Entry 3GYZ (X-ray diffraction, 2.15 A resolution); this record covers chains A and B.

# Chain A (and B)
Molecule: Chaperone protein ipgC
Source organism: Shigella flexneri
Notes: chain B of this document is another copy of the same molecule, construct and numbering; everything in this record applies to it too
UniProtKB: P0A2U4 (IPGC_SHIFL); residues 1-151 here = UniProt positions 1-151
Amino-acid sequence (151 residues; row label = number of the first residue in the row):
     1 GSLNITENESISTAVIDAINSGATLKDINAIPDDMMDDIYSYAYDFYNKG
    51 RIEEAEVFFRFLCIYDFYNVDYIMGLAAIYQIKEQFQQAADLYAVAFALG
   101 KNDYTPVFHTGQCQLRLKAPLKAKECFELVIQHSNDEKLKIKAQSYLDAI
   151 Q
Disordered / not traced: 1-8
Differences from the reference sequence: engineered mutation G1 (Met in P0A2U4)
Reported in the primary citation:
  - self-association interface (contacts with another copy of this molecule); pairs are residue here / residue on that copy: E9-Y68 (hydrogen bond), A18-Q88 (hydrogen bond), S21-Q88, Y68-R60 (hydrogen bond), Q87-D38 (hydrogen bond), Q88-Y42 (hydrogen bond), A98-Y65 (hydrogen bond), A94, V95
  - mutagenesis - A94E/V95Q: abolished binding to Chaperone protein ipgC (chain A)
  - mutagenesis - S41M/Y44G/G75Q/A78M: abolished binding to PELKAP

# Interface between chain A and chain B
Pairs across the interface (46; chain A residue first):
  E9(A) - Y68(B)  hydrogen bond (backbone-side chain)
  I11(A) - Y68(B)  hydrophobic
  I11(A) - V95(B)  hydrophobic
  I11(A) - L99(B)  hydrophobic
  S12(A) - I19(B)
  S12(A) - F67(B)
  S12(A) - Y68(B)
  T13(A) - I19(B)
  A14(A) - V95(B)  hydrophobic
  V15(A) - F67(B)
  V15(A) - I73(B)  hydrophobic
  V15(A) - V95(B)  hydrophobic
  I16(A) - V15(B)  hydrophobic
  I16(A) - I64(B)  hydrophobic
  A18(A) - Q88(B)  hydrogen bond (backbone-side chain)
  A18(A) - L92(B)  hydrophobic
  I19(A) - R60(B)
  I19(A) - C63(B)  hydrophobic
  I19(A) - L76(B)  hydrophobic
  I19(A) - Y80(B)
  I19(A) - Q88(B)
  S21(A) - Q88(B)
  G22(A) - Q88(B)
  T24(A) - R60(B)
  F67(A) - V57(B)  hydrophobic
  F67(A) - F58(B)  hydrophobic
  F67(A) - F61(B)  hydrophobic
  Y68(A) - R60(B)  hydrogen bond
  Y68(A) - F61(B)  hydrogen bond (side chain-backbone)
  Y68(A) - I64(B)
  Y80(A) - Y42(B)
  Q87(A) - D38(B)  hydrogen bond
  Q88(A) - Y42(B)  hydrogen bond
  D91(A) - D38(B)
  D91(A) - I39(B)
  D91(A) - Y42(B)
  A94(A) - M35(B)  hydrophobic
  A94(A) - I39(B)  hydrophobic
  V95(A) - I39(B)  hydrophobic
  F97(A) - M35(B)  hydrophobic
  A98(A) - I31(B)  hydrophobic
  A98(A) - F61(B)  hydrophobic
  A98(A) - Y65(B)  hydrogen bond (backbone-side chain)
  L99(A) - F61(B)  hydrophobic
  L99(A) - Y65(B)
  T110(A) - M35(B)
Also at the interface, not in a pair above, chain A (30 interface residues in all): N20, I64, L92, Y93, Q114, K122
Also at the interface, not in a pair above, chain B (29 interface residues in all): I11, N29, P32, D34, D91, A98

# Overview
30 residues of chain A face 29 of chain B across their interface; the contacts include 7 hydrogen bonds. Polar
contacts include E9(A)-Y68(B), A18(A)-Q88(B) and Y68(A)-R60(B). From the paper: A94E/V95Q of chain A abolish
binding to Chaperone protein ipgC (chain A); a self-association interface involving E9(A), A18(A) and S21(A)
among others.
Chain A and chain B are both Chaperone protein ipgC (Shigella flexneri); the structure, Crystal structure of
IpgC from Shigella flexneri, was determined by X-ray diffraction, deposited together with 3GZ1.
